PDB entry 6L4T | electron microscopy, 2.60 A resolution | chains 12 and 14 of the 10 polymer chains in the assembly

# Chain 12
Molecule: Fucoxanthin chlorophyll a/c-binding protein Lhcq3
From: Chaetoceros gracilis
Sequence (204 residues; each row starts with the number of its first residue):
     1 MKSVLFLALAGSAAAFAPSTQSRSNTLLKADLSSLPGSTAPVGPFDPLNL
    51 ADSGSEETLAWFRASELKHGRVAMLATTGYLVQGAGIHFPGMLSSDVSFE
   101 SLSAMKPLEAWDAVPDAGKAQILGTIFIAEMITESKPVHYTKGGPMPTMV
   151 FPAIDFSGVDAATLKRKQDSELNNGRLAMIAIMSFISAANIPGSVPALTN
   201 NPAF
Unresolved in the structure: 1-31
Bound ions: chlorophyll a Mg (6 sites), coordinated by Glu66, His69, Gln83, Glu130, Phe151, Glu171; Chlorophyll c1 Mg (4 sites), coordinated by Gln121, Glu134, Asn174, Ser194
Small-molecule neighbours:
  - Fucoxanthin (A86; (3S,3'S,5R,5'R,6S,6'R,8'R)-3,5'-dihydroxy-8-oxo-6',7'-didehydro-5,5',6,6',7,8-hexahydro-5,6-epoxy-beta,beta-caroten-3'- yl acetate), molecule 1: Thr39, Pro41, Val42, Asn173, Arg176, Leu177, Ile180
  - Fucoxanthin (A86), molecule 2: Met74, Leu75, Thr77, Thr78, Phe156, Lys167, Asn174, Leu177, Ala178, Ala181, Ser184, Phe185, Val195, Pro196, Ala197, Leu198
  - Fucoxanthin (A86), molecule 3: Leu81, Gly84, Ala85, Leu198, Asn201, Pro202, Ala203
  - Fucoxanthin (A86), molecule 4: Phe151, Pro152, Ala153, Ile154
  - chlorophyll a (CLA), molecule 1: Leu32, Leu35, Gly37, Ser38, Val42, Gly43, Pro44, Phe45, Asp46, Leu50, Ala51, Leu59, Phe62, Arg63, Ser65, Glu66, His69, Arg176, Met179, Ile180, Met183
  - chlorophyll a (CLA), molecule 2: Thr39, Ala40, Pro41, Arg166, Asp169, Ser170, Asn173, Asn174, Leu177
  - chlorophyll a (CLA), molecule 3: Trp61, Phe62, Ser65, His69, Met183
  - chlorophyll a (CLA), molecule 4: Trp61, Ala64, Ser65, Lys68, His69, Val72, Leu123, Ile126, Phe127, Glu130, Glu134, Tyr140
  - chlorophyll a (CLA), molecule 5: Arg71, Met74, Leu75, Pro147, Thr148, Met149, Phe156, Val159, Leu164, Lys167, Gln168, Ser170, Glu171, Asn174
  - chlorophyll a (CLA), molecule 6: Phe89, Thr125, Ile126, Ala129, Thr133, Thr148, Met149, Val150, Phe151, Pro152
  - chlorophyll a (CLA), molecule 7: Ala117, Ala120, Gln121, Gly124, Thr125, Phe127, Ile128
  - chlorophyll a (CLA), molecule 8: Phe151, Pro152, Ile154
  - chlorophyll a / Diadinoxanthin: Phe45, Asp46, Pro47, Leu48, Asn49, Leu50, His69, Val72, Ala73, Leu75, Ala76, Thr78, Gly79, Tyr80, Val82, Gln83, Ile87, His88, Phe89, Leu93, Phe99, Leu102, Ser103, Pro107, Leu108, Ala110, Trp111, Val114, Met179, Ile180, Ile182, Met183
  - Diadinoxanthin (DD6; (3S,3'R,5R,6S,7cis)-7',8'-didehydro-5,6-dihydro-5,6-epoxy-beta,beta-carotene-3,3'-diol): Lys68, Arg71, Val72, Leu75, Met92, Leu93, Ser94, Ile122, Ile126, Ala129, Glu130, Pro147
  - Chlorophyll c1 (KC1), molecule 1: Trp61, Met131, Glu134, Ser135, His139, Thr141, Lys142
  - Chlorophyll c1 (KC1), molecule 2: Thr78, Arg166, Lys167, Ser170, Asn174, Leu177
  - Chlorophyll c1 (KC1), molecule 3: Leu93, Ser94, Ser95, Val114, Pro115, Ala117, Gly118, Gln121, Ile122, Thr125
  - Chlorophyll c1 (KC1), molecule 4: Ile180, Met183, Ser184, Ser187, Ile191, Pro192, Gly193, Ser194, Val195, Pro196

# Chain 14
Molecule: Fucoxanthin chlorophyll a/c-binding protein Lhcq10
From: Chaetoceros gracilis
Sequence (249 residues; row label = number of the first residue in the row):
     1 MKIILSGLALLASSVAAFAPQSIISANANNKNANVVLEAAKDDLIAIAEK
    51 SNPVLKYYDPLQLGSTTIWGETNSATIGFLRQSEIKHGRIAMAAFVGYIV
   101 QANGIHFPWPMSFDGTPFPADAGSPPEQWDALSDAAKWQIILFIGFLEWF
   151 SEAAGKHYMRGGKPGAFPNFSDSDLIPHPVPLNLYDPFGFSKGKTEAQKA
   201 DGLIKELNNGRLAMIGIMGFLAEQKVEGSVPLLKGVVPHYDGEVMAPFM
Unresolved in the structure: 1-40, 249
Bound ions: chlorophyll a Mg (8 sites), coordinated by Glu84, His87, Gln101, Gln139, Glu148, His178, Ser229, Met245; Chlorophyll c1 Mg site 1 near Glu152 (its only coordinating residue here); Chlorophyll c1 Mg site 2 near Glu206 (its only coordinating residue here); Chlorophyll c1 Mg site 3 near Asn209 (its only coordinating residue here)
Small-molecule neighbours:
  - Fucoxanthin (A86; (3S,3'S,5R,5'R,6S,6'R,8'R)-3,5'-dihydroxy-8-oxo-6',7'-didehydro-5,5',6,6',7,8-hexahydro-5,6-epoxy-beta,beta-caroten-3'- yl acetate), molecule 1: Ser51, Asn52, Leu55, Asn208, Arg211, Leu212, Ile215
  - Fucoxanthin (A86), molecule 2: Tyr57, Asp59, Pro60, Gln62
  - Fucoxanthin (A86), molecule 3: Tyr58, Pro60, Leu61, His87, Ile90, Ala91, Ala94, Gly97, Tyr98, Gln101, Pro125, Pro126, Gln128, Trp129, Met214, Ile215, Ile217, Met218, Leu221
  - Fucoxanthin (A86), molecule 4: Ile68, Trp69, Met218, Leu221, Ala222, Lys225, Val226, Glu243, Val244, Met245
  - Fucoxanthin (A86), molecule 5: Met92, Ala93, Phe95, Val96, Tyr185, Lys194, Asn209, Leu212, Ala213, Ile215, Gly216, Gly219, Val230, Pro231, Leu232, Leu233
  - Fucoxanthin (A86), molecule 6: Phe95, Ile99, Asn103, Phe220, Leu233, Val236
  - Fucoxanthin (A86), molecule 7: Phe113, Phe143, Phe170, Leu182, Asn183, Leu184, Pro187
  - Fucoxanthin / chlorophyll a: Trp129, Ile141, Met218, Leu221, Glu243, Val244, Met245, Ala246, Pro247, Phe248
  - chlorophyll a (CLA), molecule 1: Leu44, Ile47, Ala48, Leu55, Lys56, Tyr57, Tyr58, Asp59, Leu61, Leu63, Gly64, Leu80, Arg81, Ser83, Glu84, His87, Leu207, Arg211, Met214, Ile215
  - chlorophyll a (CLA), molecule 2: Leu63, Phe79, Leu80, Ser83, His87, Met218, Met245
  - chlorophyll a (CLA), molecule 3: Phe79, Gln82, Ser83, Lys86, His87, Ile90, Ile141, Ile144, Gly145, Glu148, Glu152, Tyr158
  - chlorophyll a (CLA), molecule 4: Ile90, Ala93, Ala94, Val96, Gly97, Val100, Gln101, Ile105, His106, Phe107, Phe118, Pro119, Ala120, Gln128, Trp129, Leu132, Ile140
  - chlorophyll a (CLA), molecule 5: Val96, Phe143, Leu184, Tyr185, Pro187, Phe188
  - chlorophyll a (CLA), molecule 6: Met111, Ser112, Phe113, Asp114, Leu132, Ser133, Ala135, Ala136, Gln139, Ile140, Phe143
  - chlorophyll a (CLA), molecule 7: Phe143, Phe146, Ile176, Pro177, His178, Val180
  - chlorophyll a (CLA), molecule 8: Phe146, Trp149, Leu175, Pro177
  - chlorophyll a (CLA), molecule 9: Ile215, Met218, Gly219, Ala222, Val226, Gly228, Ser229, Val230, Pro231
  - chlorophyll a / Chlorophyll c1: Lys50, Ser51, Asn52, Pro53, Val54, Phe95, Asp201, Ile204, Lys205, Asn208, Asn209, Leu212
  - Chlorophyll c1 (KC1), molecule 1: Ile68, Trp69, Glu71, Phe79, Trp149, Glu152, Ala153, His157, Met159, Arg160
  - Chlorophyll c1 (KC1), molecule 2: Arg89, Met92, Lys163, Pro164, Gly165, Ala166, Phe167, Leu184, Tyr185, Lys199, Gly202, Leu203, Lys205, Glu206, Asn209

# Interface between chain 12 and chain 14
Pairs across the interface (6):
  Asp155(12) - Thr66(14)  hydrogen bond (backbone-side chain)
  Asp155(12) - Thr67(14)
  Gly158(12) - Ser65(14)  hydrogen bond (backbone-side chain)
  Val159(12) - Gln62(14)
  Asp160(12) - Gln62(14)
  Thr163(12) - Gln62(14)
Other interface residues (no listed pair), chain 12 (6 interface residues in all): Ala153
Other interface residues (no listed pair), chain 14 (6 interface residues in all): Leu61, Ile68

# In short
Chain 12 and chain 14 each contribute 6 residues to their interface; the contacts include 2 hydrogen bonds.
Among the polar pairs are Asp155(12)-Thr66(14) and Gly158(12)-Ser65(14). One chlorophyll a molecule and one
Fucoxanthin molecule are bound between chain 12 and chain 14.
Chain 12 is Fucoxanthin chlorophyll a/c-binding protein Lhcq3 and chain 14 is Fucoxanthin chlorophyll
a/c-binding protein Lhcq10, both from Chaetoceros gracilis; the structure, Structure of the peripheral FCPI
from diatom, was determined by electron microscopy, deposited together with 6L4U.
